PDB entry 6CRP | electron microscopy, 3.24 A resolution | chains B and C of the 4 polymer chains in the assembly

Chain B:
Name: viral protein 3
Source organism: enterovirus D68
Reference sequence: A0A097BW12 (A0A097BW12_9ENTO); residues 1-247 here correspond to UniProt positions 318-564 (UniProt number = residue number + 317)
Amino-acid sequence (247 residues; numbered 1 to 247; the number before each row is that of its first residue):
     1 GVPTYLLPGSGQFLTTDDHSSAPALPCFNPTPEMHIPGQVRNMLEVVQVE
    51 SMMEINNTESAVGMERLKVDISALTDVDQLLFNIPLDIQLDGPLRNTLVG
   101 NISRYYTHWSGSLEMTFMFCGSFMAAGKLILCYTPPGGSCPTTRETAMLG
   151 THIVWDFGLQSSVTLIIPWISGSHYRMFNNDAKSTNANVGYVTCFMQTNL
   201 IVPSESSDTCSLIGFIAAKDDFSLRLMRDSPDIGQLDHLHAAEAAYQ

Chain C:
Name: viral protein 2
Source organism: enterovirus D68
Reference sequence: A0A1I9KXX3 (A0A1I9KXX3_9ENTO); residues 1-248 here correspond to UniProt positions 70-317 (UniProt number = residue number + 69)
Amino-acid sequence (248 residues; each row starts with the number of its first residue):
     1 SPSAEACGYSDRVLQLKLGNSAIVTQEAANYCCAYGEWPNYLPDHEAVAI
    51 DKPTQPETATDRFYTLKSVKWETGSTGWWWKLPDALNNIGMFGQNVQHHY
   101 LYRSGFLIHVQCNATKFHQGALLVVAIPEHQRGAHNTNTSPGFDDIMKGE
   151 EGGTFNHPYVLDDGTSLACATIFPHQWINLRTNNSATIVLPWMNAAPMDF
   201 PLRHNQWTLAIIPVVPLGTRTTSSMVPITVSIAPMCCEFNGLRHAITQ
Unresolved in the structure: 1-14, 27-28, 247-248

Chain B / chain C interface:
Residue-residue contacts (86):
  Met-34(B) / Glu-46(C)
  Met-34(B) / Asn-194(C)
  Met-34(B) / Ala-195(C)
  Met-34(B) / Ala-196(C)
  Met-34(B) / Pro-197(C)
  His-35(B) / Glu-37(C)
  His-35(B) / Glu-46(C)  hydrogen bond (backbone-side chain)
  Ile-36(B) / Met-193(C)  hydrophobic
  Ile-36(B) / Asn-194(C)
  Ile-36(B) / Ala-195(C)  hydrophobic
  Pro-37(B) / Glu-37(C)
  Pro-37(B) / Pro-191(C)  hydrophobic
  Pro-37(B) / Trp-192(C)
  Pro-37(B) / Met-193(C)
  Gly-38(B) / Tyr-35(C)
  Val-46(B) / Ile-172(C)
  Val-49(B) / Thr-171(C)
  Val-49(B) / Ile-172(C)  hydrophobic
  Glu-50(B) / Thr-171(C)  hydrogen bond (backbone-side chain)
  Ser-51(B) / Ala-168(C)
  Ser-51(B) / Thr-171(C)
  Met-52(B) / Leu-167(C)
  Met-52(B) / Ala-168(C)  hydrogen bond (backbone-backbone)
  Met-52(B) / Trp-177(C)  hydrophobic
  Met-52(B) / Val-214(C)  hydrophobic
  Glu-54(B) / Tyr-159(C)  hydrogen bond
  Gly-63(B) / Tyr-159(C)
  Met-64(B) / Pro-158(C)  hydrophobic
  Met-64(B) / Tyr-159(C)  hydrophobic
  Met-64(B) / Leu-167(C)  hydrophobic
  Met-64(B) / Ile-212(C)  hydrophobic
  Met-64(B) / Pro-213(C)
  Arg-66(B) / Tyr-159(C)
  Leu-67(B) / Leu-167(C)  hydrophobic
  Leu-67(B) / Ala-168(C)  hydrophobic
  Lys-68(B) / Pro-216(C)
  Asn-96(B) / Ser-166(C)  hydrogen bond
  Asn-96(B) / Ala-168(C)
  Asn-96(B) / Cys-169(C)
  Thr-97(B) / Cys-169(C)
  Leu-98(B) / Cys-169(C)
  Leu-98(B) / Ile-172(C)  hydrophobic
  Asn-101(B) / Cys-169(C)
  Met-118(B) / Trp-177(C)  hydrophobic
  Met-118(B) / Asn-179(C)
  Phe-119(B) / Asn-179(C)  hydrogen bond (backbone-side chain)
  Phe-119(B) / Arg-181(C)
  Cys-120(B) / Gln-119(C)
  Cys-120(B) / Gly-120(C)
  Cys-120(B) / Ala-121(C)  hydrophobic
  Cys-120(B) / Asn-179(C)
  Cys-120(B) / Val-215(C)  hydrophobic
  Gly-121(B) / Gln-119(C)
  Gly-121(B) / Arg-181(C)
  Ser-122(B) / Lys-116(C)
  Ser-122(B) / Phe-117(C)
  Ser-122(B) / His-118(C)
  Ser-122(B) / Gln-119(C)
  Ser-122(B) / Arg-181(C)
  Phe-123(B) / Lys-116(C)  hydrogen bond (backbone-backbone)
  Phe-123(B) / Arg-181(C)
  Met-124(B) / Lys-116(C)  hydrogen bond (backbone-backbone)
  Met-124(B) / Phe-117(C)  hydrophobic
  Ala-125(B) / Arg-181(C)
  Phe-157(B) / Arg-181(C)  hydrogen bond (backbone-side chain)
  Gly-158(B) / Arg-181(C)  hydrogen bond (backbone-side chain)
  Ser-161(B) / Thr-182(C)  hydrogen bond
  Pro-203(B) / Phe-117(C)  hydrophobic
  Pro-203(B) / Arg-220(C)
  Ser-204(B) / Arg-220(C)
  Glu-205(B) / Phe-117(C)
  Glu-205(B) / Thr-219(C)  hydrogen bond (backbone-side chain)
  Glu-205(B) / Arg-220(C)  hydrogen bond (backbone-backbone)
  Glu-205(B) / Thr-221(C)
  Ser-206(B) / Phe-117(C)
  Ser-206(B) / Arg-220(C)  hydrogen bond (backbone-side chain)
  Ser-207(B) / Gln-119(C)  hydrogen bond
  Asp-208(B) / Arg-220(C)  salt bridge
  Thr-209(B) / Gln-119(C)  hydrogen bond (backbone-side chain)
  Cys-210(B) / Gln-119(C)  hydrogen bond
  Ser-211(B) / Val-215(C)
  Ile-213(B) / Trp-177(C)  hydrophobic
  Ile-213(B) / Val-214(C)  hydrophobic
  Ile-213(B) / Val-215(C)  hydrophobic
  Phe-215(B) / Trp-177(C)  hydrophobic
  His-240(B) / Asn-138(C)
Also at the interface, not in a pair above, chain B (45 interface residues in all): Glu-33, Gln-160
Also at the interface, not in a pair above, chain C (40 interface residues in all): Thr-76, Leu-123, Gly-218

Summary:
45 residues of chain B and 40 residues of chain C are in contact, with 17 hydrogen bonds and 1 salt bridge.
Polar contacts include Asp-208(B)/Arg-220(C), His-35(B)/Glu-46(C) and Glu-50(B)/Thr-171(C).
Chain B is viral protein 3 and chain C is viral protein 2, both from enterovirus D68; the structure, CryoEM
structure of human enterovirus D68 abortive product 1 (pH 7.2 and 4 degrees Celsius), was determined by
electron microscopy together with 6CRR, 6CRS, 6CRU, 6CS3, 6CS4, 6CS5 and 5 further entries from the same
study.
